6R3Q - chains A and B; structure by electron microscopy, 3.40 A resolution.

[Chain A]
Name: Adenylate cyclase 9
Source organism: Bos taurus
Reference sequence: E1BM79 (E1BM79_BOVIN); residues 1-1354 here = UniProt positions 1-1354
Sequence (1637 residues; numbered 1 to 1637; the number before each row is that of its first residue):
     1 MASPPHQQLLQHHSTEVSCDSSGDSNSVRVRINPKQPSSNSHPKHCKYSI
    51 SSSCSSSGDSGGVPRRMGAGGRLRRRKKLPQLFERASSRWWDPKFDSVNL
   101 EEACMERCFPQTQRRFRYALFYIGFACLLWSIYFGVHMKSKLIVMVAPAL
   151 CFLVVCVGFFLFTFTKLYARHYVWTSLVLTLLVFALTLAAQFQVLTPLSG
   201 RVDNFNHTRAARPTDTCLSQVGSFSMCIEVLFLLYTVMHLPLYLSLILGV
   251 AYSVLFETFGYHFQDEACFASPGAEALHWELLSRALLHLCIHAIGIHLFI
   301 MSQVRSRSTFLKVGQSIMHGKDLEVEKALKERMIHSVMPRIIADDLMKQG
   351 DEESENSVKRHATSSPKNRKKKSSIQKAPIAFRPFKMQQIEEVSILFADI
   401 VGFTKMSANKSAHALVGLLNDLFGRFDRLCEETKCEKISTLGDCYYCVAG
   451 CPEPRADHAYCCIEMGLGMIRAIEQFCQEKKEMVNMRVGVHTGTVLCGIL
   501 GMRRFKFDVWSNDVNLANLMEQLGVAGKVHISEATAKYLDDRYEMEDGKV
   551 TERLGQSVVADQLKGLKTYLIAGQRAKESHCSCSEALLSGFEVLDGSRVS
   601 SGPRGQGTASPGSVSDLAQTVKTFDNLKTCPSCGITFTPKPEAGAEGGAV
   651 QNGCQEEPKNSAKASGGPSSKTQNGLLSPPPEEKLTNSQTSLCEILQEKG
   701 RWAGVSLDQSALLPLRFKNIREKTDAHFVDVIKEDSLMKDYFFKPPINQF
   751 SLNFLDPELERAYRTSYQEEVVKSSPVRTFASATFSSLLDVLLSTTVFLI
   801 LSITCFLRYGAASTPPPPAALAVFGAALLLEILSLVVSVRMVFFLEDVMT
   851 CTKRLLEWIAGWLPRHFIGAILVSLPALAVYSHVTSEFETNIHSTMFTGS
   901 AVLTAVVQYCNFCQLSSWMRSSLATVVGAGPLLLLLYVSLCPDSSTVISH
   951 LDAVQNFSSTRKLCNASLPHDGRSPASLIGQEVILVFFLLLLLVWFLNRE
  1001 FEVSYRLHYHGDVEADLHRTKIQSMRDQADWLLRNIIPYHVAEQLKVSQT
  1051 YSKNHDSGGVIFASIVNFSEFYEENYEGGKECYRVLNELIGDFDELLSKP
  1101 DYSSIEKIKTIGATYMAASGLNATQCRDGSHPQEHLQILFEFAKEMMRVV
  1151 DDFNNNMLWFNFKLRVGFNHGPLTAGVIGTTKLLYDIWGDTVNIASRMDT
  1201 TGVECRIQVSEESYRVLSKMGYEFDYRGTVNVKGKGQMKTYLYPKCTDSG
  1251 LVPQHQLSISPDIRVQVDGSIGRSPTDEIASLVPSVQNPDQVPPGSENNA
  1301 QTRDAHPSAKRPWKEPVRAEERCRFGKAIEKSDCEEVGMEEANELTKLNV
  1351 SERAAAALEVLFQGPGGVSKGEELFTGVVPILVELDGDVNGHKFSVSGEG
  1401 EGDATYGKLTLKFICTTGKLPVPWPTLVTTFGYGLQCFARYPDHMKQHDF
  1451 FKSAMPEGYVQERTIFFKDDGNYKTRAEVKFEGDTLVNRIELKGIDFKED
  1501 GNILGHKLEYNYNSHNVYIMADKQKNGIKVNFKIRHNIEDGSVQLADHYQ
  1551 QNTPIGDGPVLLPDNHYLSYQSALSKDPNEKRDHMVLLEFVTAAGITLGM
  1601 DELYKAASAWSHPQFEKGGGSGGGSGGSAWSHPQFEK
Disordered / not traced: 1-96, 198-216, 263-277, 360-379, 553-565, 575-779, 940-975, 1246-1637
Sequence notes: expression tag (1355-1637)
From the paper describing this entry:
  - contacts within the chain: Leu323-Ile1022

[Chain B]
Name: Guanine nucleotide-binding protein G(s) subunit alpha isoforms short
Source organism: Bos taurus
Reference sequence: P04896 (GNAS2_BOVIN); aligned to UniProt positions 1-394 over residues 1-394
Sequence (404 residues; each row starts with the number of its first residue):
     1 MGCLGNSKTEDQRNEEKAQREANKKIEKQLQKDKQVYRATHRLLLLGAGE
    51 SGKSTIVKQMRILHVNGFNGGEGGEEDPNAKSNSDGEKATKVQDIKNNLK
   101 EAIETIVAAMSNLVPPVELANPENQFRVDYILSVMNVPDFDFPPEFYEHA
   151 KALWEDEGVRACYERSNEYQLIDCAQYFLDKIDVIKQDDYVPSDQDLLRC
   201 RVLTSGIFETKFQVDKVNFHMFDVGGQRDERRKWIQCFNDVTAIIFVVAS
   251 SSYNMVIREDNQTNRLQEALNLFKSIWNNRWLRTISVILFLNKQDLLAEK
   301 VLAGKSKIEDYFPEFARYTTPEDATPEPGEDPRVTRAKYFIRDEFLRIST
   351 ASGDGRHYCYPHFTCAVDTENIRRVFNDCRDIIQRMHLRQYELLGGHHHH
   401 HHHH
Disordered / not traced: 1-27, 66-87, 391-404
Sequence notes: insertion (71); conflict Asn79 (Gln78 in P04896), Lys81 (Arg in P04896); expression tag (395-404)
Bound ions: Mg2+: Ser54, Thr204 (together with GTP-gamma-S)
Residues lining bound ligands: GTP-gamma-S (GSP; 5'-guanosine-diphosphate-monothiophosphate): Ala48, Gly49, Glu50, Ser51, Gly52, Lys53, Ser54, Thr55, Asp173, Cys174, Leu198, Arg199, Arg201, Val202, Leu203, Thr204, Val224, Gly225, Gly226, Gln227, Asn292, Lys293, Asp295, Leu296, Cys365, Ala366, Val367
UniProt features mapped onto this chain:
  - region: Arg42 to Thr55 (G1 motif), Asp196 to Thr204 (G2 motif), Phe219 to Arg228 (G3 motif), Ile288 to Asp295 (G4 motif), Thr364 to Thr369 (G5 motif)
  - binding site (GTP): Gly47 to Thr55, Leu197 to Thr204, Asp223 to Gln227, Asn292 to Asp295, Ala366
  - binding site (Mg(2+)): Ser54, Thr204
  - modified residue: Ser352 (Phosphoserine)
  - lipidation: Gly2 (N-palmitoyl glycine), Cys3 (S-palmitoyl cysteine)
  - cross-link: Lys300 (Glycyl lysine isopeptide (Lys-Gly) (interchain with G-Cter in ubiquitin))

[Chain A / chain B interface]
Pairs across the interface - 30 pairs, chain A then chain B:
  Ala381(A) with Trp281(B)
  Phe382(A) with Phe238(B); Asn239(B); Trp281(B)
  Glu1070(A) with Arg232(B)
  Phe1071(A) with Arg232(B); Ile235(B), hydrophobic
  Glu1073(A) with Lys233(B)
  Tyr1076(A) with Ile207(B), hydrophobic; Glu209(B); Phe222(B); Gln236(B)
  Glu1081(A) with Gln236(B)
  Arg1084(A) with Asn239(B), hydrogen bond
  Val1085(A) with Ile235(B), hydrophobic
  Glu1088(A) with Trp281(B)
  Asp1092(A) with Arg280(B), salt bridge
  Phe1153(A) with Arg280(B); Trp281(B), hydrophobic
  Asn1156(A) with Asn279(B); Arg280(B); Trp281(B)
  Met1157(A) with Ile235(B), hydrophobic
  Leu1158(A) with Arg231(B); Trp234(B), hydrophobic; Ile276(B), hydrophobic
  Trp1159(A) with Arg228(B); Arg231(B); Arg232(B)
  Phe1160(A) with Arg232(B)
Interface residues without a listed pair, chain A (18 interface residues in all): Ile380
Interface residues without a listed pair, chain B (20 interface residues in all): Glu268, Asn278, Thr284, Arg356

[In short]
18 residues of chain A face 20 of chain B across their interface; the contacts include 1 hydrogen bond and 1
salt bridge. Polar contacts include Asp1092(A)-Arg280(B) and Arg1084(A)-Asn239(B). Chain B binds GTP-gamma-S.
From the paper: contacts within the chain involving Leu323(A) and Ile1022(A).
Chain A is Adenylate cyclase 9 and chain B is Guanine nucleotide-binding protein G(s) subunit alpha isoforms
short, both from Bos taurus; the structure, The structure of a membrane adenylyl cyclase bound to an activated
stimulatory G protein, was determined by electron microscopy together with 6R4O and 6R4P from the same study.
